Entry 1S32 (X-ray diffraction, 2.05 A resolution); this record covers chains J and F of the 10 polymer chains in the assembly.

== Chain J ==
Molecule: palindromic alpha-satellite 146 bp DNA fragment
Sequence (146 nucleotides; numbered 147 to 292; the number before each row is that of its first residue):
   147 ATCAATATCC ACCTGCAGAT TCTACCAAAA GTGTATTTGG AAACTGCTCC ATCAAAAGGC
   207 ATGTTCAGCG GAATTCCGCT GAACATGCCT TTTGATGGAG CAGTTTCCAA ATACACTTTT
   267 GGTAGAATCT GCAGGTGGAT ATTGAT
Residues lining bound ligands: gamma-amino-butanoic acid / beta-alanine / 3-amino-(dimethylpropylamine) / IMT / 2-(2-carbamoylmethoxy-ethoxy)-acetamide / 4-amino-(1-methylpyrrole)-2-carboxylic acid: DA175, DA176, DG177, DT178, DG179, DT180, DA181, DT182, DA259, DC260, DA261, DC262, DT263, DT264, DT265, DT266

== Chain F ==
Molecule: Histone H4
Organism: Xenopus laevis
UniProtKB: A0A8J1LTD2 (A0A8J1LTD2_XENLA); residues 201-302 here correspond to UniProt positions 15-116 (UniProt number = residue number - 186)
Amino-acid sequence (102 residues; numbered 201 to 302; the number before each row is that of its first residue):
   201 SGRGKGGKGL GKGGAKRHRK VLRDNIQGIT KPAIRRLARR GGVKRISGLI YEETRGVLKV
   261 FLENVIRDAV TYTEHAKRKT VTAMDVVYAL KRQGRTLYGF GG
Not modelled in the structure: 201-214

== Interface between chain J and chain F ==
Contacting residue pairs (8):
  DT198(J) - Arg219(F)  salt bridge to the phosphate
  DC199(J) - Arg217(F)  salt bridge to the phosphate
  DA207(J) - Thr230(F)  phosphate contact
  DA207(J) - Pro232(F)  phosphate contact
  DA207(J) - Arg236(F)  salt bridge to the phosphate
  DT208(J) - Thr230(F)  phosphate contact
  DT208(J) - Pro232(F)  phosphate contact
  DG216(J) - Arg245(F)  phosphate contact
Other interface residues (no listed pair), chain J (8 interface residues in all): DC196, DG214, DG217
Other interface residues (no listed pair), chain F (8 interface residues in all): Lys231, Thr280

== Summary ==
Chain J and chain F each contribute 8 residues to their interface, with 3 salt bridges. Among the polar pairs
are DT198(J)-Arg219(F), DC199(J)-Arg217(F) and DA207(J)-Arg236(F). Chain J binds gamma-amino-butanoic acid /
beta-alanine / 3-amino-(dimethylpropylamine) / IMT / 2-(2-carbamoylmethoxy-ethoxy)-acetamide /
4-amino-(1-methylpyrrole)-2-carboxylic acid.
Chain J is palindromic alpha-satellite 146 bp DNA fragment and chain F is Histone H4 (Xenopus laevis); the
structure, Molecular Recognition of the Nucleosomal 'Supergroove', was determined by X-ray diffraction.
